Entry 6ZBP (X-ray diffraction, 1.85 A resolution); this record covers chains EEE and FFF.

Chain EEE:
Molecule: Spike glycoprotein
Source organism: Severe acute respiratory syndrome coronavirus 2
UniProt: P0DTC2 (SPIKE_SARS2); residues 330-532 here = UniProt positions 330-532
Chain sequence (210 residues; each row starts with the number of its first residue):
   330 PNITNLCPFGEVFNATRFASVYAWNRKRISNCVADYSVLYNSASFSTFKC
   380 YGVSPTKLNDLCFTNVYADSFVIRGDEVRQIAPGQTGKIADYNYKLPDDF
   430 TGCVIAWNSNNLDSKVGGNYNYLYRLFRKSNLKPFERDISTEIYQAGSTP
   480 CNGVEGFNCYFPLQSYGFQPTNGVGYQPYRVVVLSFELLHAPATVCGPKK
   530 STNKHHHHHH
Unresolved in the structure: 330-333, 529-539
Sequence notes: expression tag (533-539)
Disulfides: C336-C361, C379-C432, C391-C525, C480-C488
Covalent attachments: N-acetylglucosamine (NAG) linked to N343

Chain FFF:
Molecule: H11-H4
Source organism: Lama glama
Chain sequence (134 residues; row label = number of the first residue in the row):
     1 QVQLVESGGGLMQAGGSLRLSCAVSGRTFSTAAMGWFRQAPGKEREFVAA
    51 IRWSGGSAYYADSVKGRFTISRDKAKNTVYLQMNSLKYEDTAVYYCAQTH
   101 YVSYLLSDYATWPYDYWGQGTQVTVSSKHHHHHH
Unresolved in the structure: 129-134
Disulfides: C22-C96

Interface between chain EEE and chain FFF:
Contacting residue pairs - 26 pairs, chain EEE then chain FFF:
  Y449(EEE) with H100(FFF); Y101(FFF), hydrophobic
  N450(EEE) with R27(FFF); H100(FFF)
  L452(EEE) with V102(FFF), hydrophobic
  L455(EEE) with Y104(FFF), hydrophobic
  F456(EEE) with Y104(FFF), hydrophobic
  T470(EEE) with S54(FFF), hydrogen bond
  G482(EEE) with S57(FFF)
  V483(EEE) with S57(FFF)
  E484(EEE) with R52(FFF), salt bridge; S57(FFF), hydrogen bond (backbone-side chain); L106(FFF)
  Y489(EEE) with Y104(FFF); L105(FFF), hydrophobic
  F490(EEE) with R52(FFF); S54(FFF); Y104(FFF), hydrogen bond (backbone-backbone)
  L492(EEE) with V102(FFF); Y104(FFF)
  Q493(EEE) with Y101(FFF), hydrogen bond; V102(FFF), hydrogen bond (side chain-backbone); S103(FFF); Y104(FFF), hydrogen bond (side chain-backbone)
  S494(EEE) with Y101(FFF); V102(FFF), hydrogen bond (backbone-backbone)
Also at the interface, not in a pair above, chain EEE (16 interface residues in all): R346, K444
Also at the interface, not in a pair above, chain FFF (13 interface residues in all): F29, W112

Summary:
Chain EEE and chain FFF form an interface of 16 and 13 residues respectively; the contacts include 7 hydrogen
bonds and 1 salt bridge. Polar pairs include E484(EEE)-R52(FFF), T470(EEE)-S54(FFF) and E484(EEE)-S57(FFF).
N-acetylglucosamine is covalently linked to N343(EEE).
Chain EEE is Spike glycoprotein (Severe acute respiratory syndrome coronavirus 2) and chain FFF is H11-H4
(Lama glama); the structure, H11-H4 complex with SARS-CoV-2, was determined by X-ray diffraction.
